PDB entry 4OND | X-ray diffraction, 2.25 A resolution | chains B and J of the 4 polymer chains in the assembly

== Chain B ==
Protein: Ancestral SR2 Helix Mutant
Organism: synthetic construct
Notes: fragment: DNA binding domain
Chain sequence (82 residues; numbered 1 to 82; the number before each row is that of its first residue):
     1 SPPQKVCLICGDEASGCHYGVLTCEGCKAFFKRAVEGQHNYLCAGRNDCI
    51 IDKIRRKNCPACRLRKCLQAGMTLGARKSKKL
Unresolved in the structure: 1-4, 76-82
Ion coordination: Zn2+ site 1: Cys7, Cys10, Cys24, Cys27; Zn2+ site 2: Cys43, Cys49, Cys59, Cys62

== Chain J ==
Molecule: 18-nt DNA strand
Sequence (18 nucleotides; numbered 1 to 18; the number before each row is that of its first residue):
     1 TCAGGTCACTCTGACCTG

== Interface between chain B and chain J ==
Contacting residue pairs - 13 pairs, chain B then chain J:
  Glu25(B) - DA14(J)  phosphate contact
  Glu25(B) - DC15(J)  hydrogen bond to the base
  Gly26(B) - DG13(J)  phosphate contact
  Ala29(B) - DG13(J)  base contact
  Phe30(B) - DT12(J)  phosphate contact
  Arg33(B) - DC11(J)  sugar contact
  Arg33(B) - DT12(J)  salt bridge to the phosphate
  Tyr41(B) - DT12(J)  phosphate contact
  Arg56(B) - DG13(J)  salt bridge to the phosphate
  Lys57(B) - DT12(J)  phosphate contact
  Lys57(B) - DG13(J)  phosphate contact
  Pro60(B) - DT12(J)  phosphate contact
  Arg63(B) - DG13(J)  salt bridge to the phosphate
Other interface residues (no listed pair), chain B (12 interface residues in all): His39, Lys53

== In short ==
Chain B and chain J form an interface of 12 and 5 residues respectively, with 1 hydrogen bond and 3 salt
bridges. Polar contacts include Glu25(B)-DC15(J), Arg33(B)-DT12(J) and Arg56(B)-DG13(J). The Zn2+ site 1 is
built by Cys7(B), Cys10(B), Cys24(B) and Cys27(B).
Chain B is Ancestral SR2 Helix Mutant (synthetic construct) and chain J is an 18-nt DNA strand; the structure,
Ancestral Steroid Receptor 2 DBD helix mutant - ERE DNA complex, was determined by X-ray diffraction (same
publication as 4OLN, 4OOR and 4OV7).
